8D4O - chain A; structure by X-ray diffraction, 1.45 A resolution.

== Chain A ==
Name: Extracellular Adherence Protein
From: Staphylococcus aureus subsp. aureus Mu50
Reference sequence: Q99QS1 (MAP_STAAM); numbering as in UniProt (aligned over 49-145)
Amino-acid sequence (100 residues; row label = number of the first residue in the row):
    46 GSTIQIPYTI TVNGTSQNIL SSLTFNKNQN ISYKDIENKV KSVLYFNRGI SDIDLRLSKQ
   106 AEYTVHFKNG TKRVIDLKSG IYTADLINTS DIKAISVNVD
Unresolved in the structure: 46
Sequence notes: expression tag (46-48)
Metal / ion sites: Na+ site 1 near I55 (its only coordinating residue here); Na+ site 2: D121 (shared with 1 residue of chain B)

== Summary ==
Chain A is Extracellular Adherence Protein (Staphylococcus aureus subsp. aureus Mu50); the structure, Crystal
Structure of the Neutrophil Serine Protease Inhibitor Eap1 from S. aureus, was determined by X-ray
diffraction, deposited together with 8D4Q, 8D4S, 8D4U and 8D4V.
